Entry 8BTS (X-ray diffraction, 3.03 A resolution); this record covers chains A and D of the 4 polymer chains in the assembly.

[Chain A]
Protein: Nitrogenase protein alpha chain
From: Azotobacter vinelandii DJ
UniProt: C1DGZ7 (C1DGZ7_AZOVD); residue numbers follow UniProt; this construct covers 3-492
Sequence (500 residues; numbered -7 to 492; the number before each row is that of its first residue; numbers below 1 keep their minus sign (Met-7 is residue -7)):
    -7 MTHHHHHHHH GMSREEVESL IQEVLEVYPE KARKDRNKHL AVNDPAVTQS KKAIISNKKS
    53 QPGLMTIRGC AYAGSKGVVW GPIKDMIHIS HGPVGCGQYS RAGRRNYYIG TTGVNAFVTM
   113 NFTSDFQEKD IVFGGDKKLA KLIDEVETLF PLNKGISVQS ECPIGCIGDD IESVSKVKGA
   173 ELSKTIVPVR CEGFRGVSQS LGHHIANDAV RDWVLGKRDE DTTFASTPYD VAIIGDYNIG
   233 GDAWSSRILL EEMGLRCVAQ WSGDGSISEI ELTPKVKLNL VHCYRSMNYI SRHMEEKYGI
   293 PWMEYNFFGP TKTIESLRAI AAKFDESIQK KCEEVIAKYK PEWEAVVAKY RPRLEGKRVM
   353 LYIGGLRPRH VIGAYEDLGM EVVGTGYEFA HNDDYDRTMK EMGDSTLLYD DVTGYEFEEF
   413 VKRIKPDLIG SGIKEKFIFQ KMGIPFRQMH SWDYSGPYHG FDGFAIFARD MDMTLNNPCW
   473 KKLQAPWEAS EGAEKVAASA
Disordered / not traced: -7 to 3, 481-492
Construct notes: initiating methionine (-7); expression tag (-6 to 2); engineered mutation Ala45 (Cys in C1DGZ7), Cys158 (Leu in C1DGZ7)
Bound ions: fe(8)-S(7) cluster, oxidized Fe: Cys62, Cys88, Cys154 (shared with 3 residues of chain B); Fe ion near Cys275 (its only coordinating residue here)
Ligand contacts:
  - fe(8)-S(7) cluster, oxidized (1CL): Cys62, Tyr64, Pro85, Val86, Gly87, Cys88, Tyr91, Glu153, Cys154, Gly185
  - 3-hydroxy-3-carboxy-adipic acid (HCA): Ala65, Arg96, Gln191, Gly424, Ile425, Lys426, Gln440, His442
  - ICS (iron-sulfur-molybdenum cluster with interstitial carbon): Val70, Arg96, His195, Tyr229, Ile231, Cys275, Arg277, Ser278, Ile355, Gly356, Gly357, Leu358, Arg359, Pro360, Phe381, Met441, His442
From the paper describing this entry:
  - fe(8)-S(7) cluster, oxidized coordination: Cys154 (proposed by the authors, not directly observed)
  - mutagenesis - C45A/L158C: unchanged catalytic activity

[Chain D]
Protein: Nitrogenase molybdenum-iron protein beta chain
From: Azotobacter vinelandii DJ
Notes: EC 1.18.6.1
UniProt: P07329 (NIFK_AZOVI); numbering as in UniProt (aligned over 1-523)
Sequence (523 residues; row label = number of the first residue in the row):
     1 MSQQVDKIKA SYPLFLDQDY KDMLAKKRDG FEEKYPQDKI DEVFQWTTTK EYQELNFQRE
    61 ALTVNPAKAC QPLGAVLCAL GFEKTMPYVH GSQGCVAYFR SYFNRHFREP VSCVSDSMTE
   121 DAAVFGGQQN MKDGLQNCKA TYKPDMIAVS TTCMAEVIGD DLNAFINNSK KEGFIPDEFP
   181 VPFAHTPSFV GSHVTGWDNM FEGIARYFTL KSMDDKVVGS NKKINIVPGF ETYLGNFRVI
   241 KRMLSEMGVG YSLLSDPEEV LDTPADGQFR MYAGGTTQEE MKDAPNALNT VLLQPWHLEK
   301 TKKFVEGTWK HEVPKLNIPM GLDWTDEFLM KVSEISGQPI PASLTKERGR LVDMMTDSHT
   361 WLHGKRFALW GDPDFVMGLV KFLLELGCEP VHILCHNGNK RWKKAVDAIL AASPYGKNAT
   421 VYIGKDLWHL RSLVFTDKPD FMIGNSYGKF IQRDTLHKGK EFEVPLIRIG FPIFDRHHLH
   481 RSTTLGYEGA MQILTTLVNS ILERLDEETR GMQATDYNHD LVR
Disordered / not traced: 1
Swiss-Prot annotation at these positions:
  - binding site ([8Fe-7S] cluster): Cys70, Cys95, Cys153, Ser188
Bound ions: fe(8)-S(7) cluster, oxidized Fe: Cys70, Cys95, Ser188 (shared with 3 residues of chain C); Fe ion site 1: Arg108, Glu109 (shared with 2 residues of chain B); Fe ion site 2: Asp353, Asp357 (shared with 2 residues of chain B)
Ligand contacts: fe(8)-S(7) cluster, oxidized (1CL): Cys70, Pro72, Ser92, Gly94, Cys95, Tyr98, Phe99, Thr152, Cys153, Ser188

[Interface between chain A and chain D]
Pairs across the interface - 49 pairs, chain A then chain D:
  Arg93(A) - Leu521(D)
  Ala94(A) - Leu521(D)
  Arg97(A) - Asn518(D)
  Arg97(A) - Asp520(D)  salt bridge
  Tyr99(A) - Tyr517(D)
  Tyr99(A) - Asn518(D)  hydrogen bond
  Tyr99(A) - Asp520(D)  hydrogen bond
  Tyr100(A) - Tyr517(D)
  Ile101(A) - Gln513(D)
  Gly102(A) - Gln513(D)
  Thr103(A) - Met512(D)
  Thr103(A) - Gln513(D)  hydrogen bond
  Thr104(A) - Met512(D)
  Phe429(A) - Asp357(D)
  Gln432(A) - Thr356(D)  hydrogen bond (side chain-backbone)
  Gln432(A) - Asp357(D)  hydrogen bond
  Gln432(A) - His359(D)
  Lys433(A) - Asp353(D)  salt bridge
  Arg439(A) - Thr360(D)
  Tyr446(A) - Trp361(D)  hydrophobic
  Tyr446(A) - Val522(D)
  Tyr446(A) - Arg523(D)
  Met465(A) - Thr360(D)
  Met465(A) - His363(D)
  Thr466(A) - His359(D)  hydrogen bond
  Asn469(A) - His359(D)
  Asn469(A) - His363(D)
  Pro470(A) - Leu384(D)
  Pro470(A) - Glu385(D)
  Pro470(A) - Gly387(D)
  Pro470(A) - Tyr415(D)
  Trp472(A) - Thr356(D)
  Lys474(A) - Leu322(D)
  Lys474(A) - Asp323(D)  salt bridge
  Lys474(A) - Arg348(D)  hydrogen bond (backbone-side chain)
  Leu475(A) - Arg348(D)
  Leu475(A) - Val352(D)  hydrophobic
  Gln476(A) - Arg348(D)
  Ala477(A) - Arg348(D)
  Pro478(A) - Asp326(D)
  Pro478(A) - Met330(D)  hydrophobic
  Pro478(A) - Arg348(D)
  Trp479(A) - Asp326(D)
  Trp479(A) - Met330(D)  hydrophobic
  Trp479(A) - Ile340(D)  hydrophobic
  Trp479(A) - Thr345(D)
  Trp479(A) - Arg348(D)
  Trp479(A) - Tyr487(D)
  Glu480(A) - Thr345(D)
Other interface residues (no listed pair), chain A (30 interface residues in all): Asn107, Trp236, Asn468, Cys471
Other interface residues (no listed pair), chain D (30 interface residues in all): Leu386, Asp516

[Overview]
Chain A and chain D each contribute 30 residues to their interface, with 7 hydrogen bonds and 3 salt bridges.
Polar pairs include Arg97(A)-Asp520(D), Lys433(A)-Asp353(D) and Lys474(A)-Asp323(D). Bound to chain A:
3-hydroxy-3-carboxy-adipic acid, compound ICS and fe(8)-S(7) cluster, oxidized. The paper reports that
C45A/L158C of chain A leave catalytic activity unchanged; fe(8)-S(7) cluster, oxidized coordination by
Cys154(A).
Chain A is Nitrogenase protein alpha chain and chain D is Nitrogenase molybdenum-iron protein beta chain, both
from Azotobacter vinelandii DJ; the structure, Nitrogenase MoFe protein from A. vinelandii alpha double mutant
C45A/L158C, was determined by X-ray diffraction.
